Entry 5H69 (X-ray diffraction, 2.20 A resolution); this record covers chains A and B.

Chain A (and B):
Name: Chromosome partition protein Smc
From: Geobacillus stearothermophilus 10
Notes: chain B of this document is another copy of the same molecule, construct and numbering; everything in this record applies to it too
UniProt: A0A0K2H586 (A0A0K2H586_GEOSE); residue numbers follow UniProt; this construct covers 463-719
Amino-acid sequence (261 residues; each row starts with the number of its first residue):
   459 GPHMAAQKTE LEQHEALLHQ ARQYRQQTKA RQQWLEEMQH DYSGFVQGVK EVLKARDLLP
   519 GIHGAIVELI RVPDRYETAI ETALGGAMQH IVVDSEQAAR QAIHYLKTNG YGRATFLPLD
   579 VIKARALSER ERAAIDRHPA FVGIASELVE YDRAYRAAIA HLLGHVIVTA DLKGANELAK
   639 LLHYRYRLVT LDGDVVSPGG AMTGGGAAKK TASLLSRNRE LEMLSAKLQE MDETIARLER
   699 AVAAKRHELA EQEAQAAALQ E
Disordered / not traced: 459-460, 713-719 (chain B: 459-460, 666-669, 710-719)
Sequence notes: expression tag (459-462)

How chain A and chain B interact:
Pairs across the interface - 67 pairs, chain A then chain B:
  Q505(A) with A665(B)
  E554(A) with N634(B), hydrogen bond; Y642(B), hydrogen bond; M660(B)
  A557(A) with M660(B), hydrophobic
  R558(A) with L630(B); K631(B); N634(B), hydrogen bond; M660(B)
  I561(A) with L630(B), hydrophobic; D652(B); G662(B); G663(B)
  L564(A) with G662(B); G663(B); G664(B)
  K565(A) with D650(B), salt bridge; D652(B), salt bridge; G663(B), hydrogen bond (side chain-backbone)
  G568(A) with G664(B); A665(B)
  Y569(A) with G664(B)
  G570(A) with G663(B); G664(B), hydrogen bond (backbone-backbone); A665(B)
  R571(A) with G651(B), hydrogen bond (side chain-backbone); T661(B); G662(B); G664(B)
  A572(A) with M660(B); T661(B); G662(B), hydrogen bond (backbone-backbone)
  T573(A) with M660(B); T661(B), hydrogen bond
  F574(A) with A659(B); M660(B), hydrogen bond (backbone-backbone)
  L575(A) with A659(B), hydrophobic
  P576(A) with G658(B)
  V579(A) with Y642(B)
  I580(A) with G657(B); G658(B); A659(B)
  K581(A) with Y642(B); G657(B), hydrogen bond (backbone-backbone)
  R583(A) with P656(B), hydrogen bond (side chain-backbone)
  H619(A) with P656(B); G657(B)
  A659(A) with I561(B)
  M660(A) with E554(B); A557(B), hydrophobic; T573(B); F574(B), hydrogen bond (backbone-backbone); P576(B), hydrophobic
  T661(A) with R571(B); A572(B); T573(B), hydrogen bond
  G662(A) with R571(B); A572(B), hydrogen bond (backbone-backbone)
  G663(A) with I561(B); L564(B); K565(B); G570(B)
  G664(A) with K565(B); G570(B), hydrogen bond (backbone-backbone); R571(B), hydrogen bond (backbone-side chain)
  A666(A) with R571(B)
  K668(A) with R571(B)
Also at the interface, not in a pair above, chain A (30 interface residues in all): A665
Also at the interface, not in a pair above, chain B (31 interface residues in all): T540, H641, V653

Summary:
30 residues of chain A face 31 of chain B across their interface, with 16 hydrogen bonds and 2 salt bridges.
Among the polar pairs are K565(A)-D650(B), K565(A)-D652(B) and E554(A)-N634(B).
Chain A and chain B are both Chromosome partition protein Smc (Geobacillus stearothermophilus 10); the
structure, Crystal structure of an asymmetric dimer of the Geobacillus stearothermophilus SMC hinge domain,
was determined by X-ray diffraction (same publication as 5H66 and 5H67).
